Entry 9JPJ (X-ray diffraction, 3.72 A resolution); this record covers chains G and L of the 6 polymer chains in the assembly.

[Chain G]
Molecule: 27-nt DNA strand
Organism: Achromobacter denitrificans NBRC 15125
Sequence (27 nucleotides; row label = number of the first residue in the row):
     1 AAAGTTATCA GATAACCTGA AAAGTAG

[Chain L]
Molecule: Pyruvate dehydrogenase complex repressor
Organism: Achromobacter denitrificans NBRC 15125
UniProt: A0A6N0JVZ6 (A0A6N0JVZ6_ACHDE); residue numbers follow UniProt; this construct covers 1-238
Sequence (238 residues; each row starts with the number of its first residue):
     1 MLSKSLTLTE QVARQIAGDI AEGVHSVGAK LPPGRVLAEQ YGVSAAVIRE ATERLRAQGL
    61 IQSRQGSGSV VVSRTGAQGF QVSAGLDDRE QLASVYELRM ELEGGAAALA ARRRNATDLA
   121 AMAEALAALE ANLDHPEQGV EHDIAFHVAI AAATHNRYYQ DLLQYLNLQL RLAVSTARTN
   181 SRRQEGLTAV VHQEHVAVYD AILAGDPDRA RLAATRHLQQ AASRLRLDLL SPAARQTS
Not modelled in the structure: 1-3, 171-186, 225, 229-238
Construct notes: conflict Ala120 (Val in A0A6N0JVZ6), Asp134 (Glu in A0A6N0JVZ6)
Metal / ion sites: Zn2+: Asp143, His217

[How chain G and chain L interact]
Pairs across the interface - 16 pairs, chain G then chain L:
  DT13(G) - Pro33(L)  sugar contact
  DT13(G) - Arg35(L)  salt bridge to the phosphate
  DT13(G) - Gln65(L)  base contact
  DT13(G) - Gly66(L)  base contact
  DT13(G) - Gly68(L)  phosphate contact
  DA14(G) - Pro33(L)  phosphate contact
  DA14(G) - Gly34(L)  hydrogen bond to the phosphate
  DA14(G) - Arg49(L)  sugar contact
  DA14(G) - Arg64(L)  sugar contact
  DA14(G) - Gln65(L)  phosphate contact
  DA14(G) - Gly66(L)  sugar contact
  DA14(G) - Gly68(L)  phosphate contact
  DA14(G) - Ser69(L)  phosphate contact
  DA15(G) - Arg49(L)  salt bridge to the phosphate
  DA15(G) - Arg56(L)  salt bridge to the phosphate
  DA15(G) - Gln65(L)  sugar contact
Also at the interface, not in a pair above, chain G (4 interface residues in all): DA12
Also at the interface, not in a pair above, chain L (14 interface residues in all): Leu31, Pro32, Ser63, Ser67

[Overview]
4 residues of chain G face 14 of chain L across their interface, with 1 hydrogen bond and 3 salt bridges.
Polar pairs include DA14(G)-Gly34(L), DT13(G)-Arg35(L) and DA15(G)-Arg49(L). Asp143(L) and His217(L) form the
Zn2+ site.
Chain G is a 27-nt DNA strand and chain L is Pyruvate dehydrogenase complex repressor, both from Achromobacter
denitrificans NBRC 15125; the structure, Crystal structure of DhdR in complex with DNA, was determined by
X-ray diffraction (same publication as 9VKN, 9JPK and 9JPL).
